PDB entry 8T2F | electron microscopy, 3.80 A resolution | chains A and F of the 8 polymer chains in the assembly

== Chain A ==
Protein: Surface protein gp120
Organism: Human immunodeficiency virus 1
Chain sequence (516 residues; row label = number of the first residue in the row; note: 3 numbers in that range are skipped by the numbering (no residue carries them; nothing is unmodelled there); numbers below 1 keep their minus sign (Met-4 is residue -4)):
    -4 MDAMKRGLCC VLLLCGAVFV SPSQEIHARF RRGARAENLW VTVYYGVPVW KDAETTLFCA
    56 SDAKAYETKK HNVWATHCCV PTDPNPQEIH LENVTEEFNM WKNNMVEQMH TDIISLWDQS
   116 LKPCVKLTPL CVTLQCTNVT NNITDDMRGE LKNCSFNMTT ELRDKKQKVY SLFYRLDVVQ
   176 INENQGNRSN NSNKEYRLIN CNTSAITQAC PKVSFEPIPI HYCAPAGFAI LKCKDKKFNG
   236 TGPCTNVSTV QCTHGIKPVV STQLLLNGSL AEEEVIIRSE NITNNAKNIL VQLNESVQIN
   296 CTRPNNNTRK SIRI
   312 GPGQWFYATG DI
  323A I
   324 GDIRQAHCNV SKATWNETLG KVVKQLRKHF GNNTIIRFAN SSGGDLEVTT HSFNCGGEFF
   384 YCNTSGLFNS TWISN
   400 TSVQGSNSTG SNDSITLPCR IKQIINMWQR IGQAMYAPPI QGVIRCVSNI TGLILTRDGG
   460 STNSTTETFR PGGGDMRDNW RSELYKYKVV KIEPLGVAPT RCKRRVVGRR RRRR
Not modelled in the structure: -4 to 33, 58-66, 78-81, 177-188, 400-411, 458-462, 504-513
Cystine bridges: Cys54-Cys73, Cys119-Cys205, Cys126-Cys196, Cys131-Cys149, Cys218-Cys247, Cys228-Cys239, Cys296-Cys331, Cys378-Cys445, Cys385-Cys418
Covalently attached groups: N-acetylglucosamine (NAG) linked to Asn88, Asn148, Asn152, Asn197, Asn234, Asn241, Asn262, Asn276, Asn295, Asn332, Asn339, Asn355, Asn363, Asn386, Asn392, Asn448
From the paper describing this entry:
  - mutagenesis - T465N: decreased binding to control group

== Chain F ==
Protein: Surface protein gp120
Organism: Human immunodeficiency virus 1
Chain sequence (516 residues; row label = number of the first residue in the row; note: 3 numbers in that range are skipped by the numbering (no residue carries them; nothing is unmodelled there); numbers below 1 keep their minus sign (Met-4 is residue -4)):
    -4 MDAMKRGLCC VLLLCGAVFV SPSQEIHARF RRGARAENLW VTVYYGVPVW KDAETTLFCA
    56 SDAKAYETKK HNVWATHCCV PTDPNPQEIH LENVTEEFNM WKNNMVEQMH TDIISLWDQS
   116 LKPCVKLTPL CVTLQCTNVT NNITDDMRGE LKNCSFNMTT ELRDKKQKVY SLFYRLDVVQ
   176 INENQGNRSN NSNKEYRLIN CNTSAITQAC PKVSFEPIPI HYCAPAGFAI LKCKDKKFNG
   236 TGPCTNVSTV QCTHGIKPVV STQLLLNGSL AEEEVIIRSE NITNNAKNIL VQLNESVQIN
   296 CTRPNNNTRK SIRI
   312 GPGQWFYATG DI
  323A I
   324 GDIRQAHCNV SKATWNETLG KVVKQLRKHF GNNTIIRFAN SSGGDLEVTT HSFNCGGEFF
   384 YCNTSGLFNS TWIS
   399 NTSVQGSNST GSNDSITLPC RIKQIINMWQ RIGQAMYAPP IQGVIRCVSN ITGLILTRDG
   459 GSTNSTTETF RPGGGDMRDN WRSELYKYKV VKIEPLGVAP TRCKRRVVGR RRRRR
Not modelled in the structure: -4 to 33, 59-65, 78-81, 154-160, 177-188, 322, 399-411, 456-463, 505-513
Cystine bridges: Cys54-Cys73, Cys119-Cys205, Cys126-Cys196, Cys131-Cys149, Cys218-Cys247, Cys228-Cys239, Cys296-Cys331, Cys378-Cys445, Cys385-Cys418
Covalently attached groups: N-acetylglucosamine (NAG) linked to Asn88, Asn133, Asn148, Asn152, Asn197, Asn234, Asn241, Asn262, Asn276, Asn289, Asn295, Asn301, Asn332, Asn355, Asn363, Asn386, Asn448
From the paper describing this entry:
  - mutagenesis - T465N: decreased binding to control group

== Chain A / chain F interface ==
Contacting residue pairs (20; chain A residue first):
  Glu156(A) - Arg192(F)  salt bridge
  Glu156(A) - Asn197(F)
  Leu157(A) - Cys126(F)
  Leu157(A) - Val127(F)
  Leu157(A) - Thr128(F)
  Leu157(A) - Arg192(F)
  Leu157(A) - Cys196(F)  hydrophobic
  Arg158(A) - Thr123(F)
  Arg158(A) - Pro124(F)
  Arg158(A) - Cys126(F)  hydrogen bond (backbone-backbone)
  Asp159(A) - Val127(F)
  Asp159(A) - Thr128(F)  hydrogen bond (side chain-backbone)
  Arg308(A) - Asn197(F)
  Gly312(A) - Asn197(F)
  Pro313(A) - Cys196(F)
  Pro313(A) - Asn197(F)
  Pro313(A) - Thr198(F)
  Pro313(A) - Ser199(F)
  Gly314(A) - Asn197(F)  hydrogen bond (backbone-backbone)
  Gly314(A) - Thr198(F)
Interface residues without a listed pair, chain F (11 interface residues in all): Ala200

== Overview ==
Chain A and chain F form an interface of 8 and 11 residues respectively, with 3 hydrogen bonds and 1 salt
bridge. Polar contacts include Glu156(A)-Arg192(F), Asp159(A)-Thr128(F) and Arg158(A)-Cys126(F). The paper
reports that T465N of chain A reduces binding to control group; T465N of chain F reduces binding to control
group.
Chain A and chain F are both Surface protein gp120 (Human immunodeficiency virus 1); the structure, BG505
Boost2 SOSIP.664 in complex with NHP polyclonal antibody N289, was determined by electron microscopy together
with 8T2E, 8SWV, 8SWW and 8SWX from the same study.
